Entry 5S58 (X-ray diffraction, 2.30 A resolution); this record covers chains C and E of the 6 polymer chains in the assembly.

Chain C:
Protein: Tubulin alpha-1B chain
Source organism: Bos taurus
Reference sequence: P81947 (TBA1B_BOVIN); residue numbers follow UniProt; this construct covers 1-451
Amino-acid sequence (451 residues; numbered 1 to 451; the number before each row is that of its first residue):
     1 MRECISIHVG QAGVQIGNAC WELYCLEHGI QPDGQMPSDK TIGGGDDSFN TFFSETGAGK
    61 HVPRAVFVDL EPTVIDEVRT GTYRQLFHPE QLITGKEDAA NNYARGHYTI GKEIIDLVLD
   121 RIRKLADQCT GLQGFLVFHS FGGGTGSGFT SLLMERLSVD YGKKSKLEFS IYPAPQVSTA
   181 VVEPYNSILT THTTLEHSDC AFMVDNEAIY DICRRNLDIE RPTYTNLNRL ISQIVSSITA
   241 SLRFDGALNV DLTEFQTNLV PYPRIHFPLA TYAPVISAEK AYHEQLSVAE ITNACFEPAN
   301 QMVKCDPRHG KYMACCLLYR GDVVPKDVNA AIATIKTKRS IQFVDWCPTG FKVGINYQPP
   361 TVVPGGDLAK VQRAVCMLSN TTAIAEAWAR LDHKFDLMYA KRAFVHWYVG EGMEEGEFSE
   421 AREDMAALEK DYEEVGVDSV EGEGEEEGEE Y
Not modelled in the structure: 441-451
Metal / ion sites: Ca2+ site 1: Asp-39, Thr-41, Gly-44, Glu-55; Ca2+ site 2: Glu-284 (shared with 1 residue of chain B)
Ligand contacts: GTP: Gly-10, Gln-11, Ala-12, Gln-15, Ile-16, Asp-69, Glu-71, Asp-98, Ala-99, Ala-100, Asn-101, Ser-140, Gly-142, Gly-143, Gly-144, Thr-145, Gly-146, Ile-171, Pro-173, Val-177, Ser-178, Thr-179, Glu-183, Asn-206, Tyr-224, Leu-227, Asn-228, Ile-231

Chain E:
Protein: Stathmin-4
Source organism: Rattus norvegicus
Reference sequence: P63043 (STMN4_RAT); residues 5-145 here correspond to UniProt positions 49-189 (UniProt number = residue number + 44)
Amino-acid sequence (143 residues; numbered 3 to 145; the number before each row is that of its first residue):
     3 MADMEVIELN KCTSGQSFEV ILKPPSFDGV PEFNASLPRR RDPSLEEIQK KLEAAEERRK
    63 YQEAELLKHL AEKREHEREV IQKAIEENNN FIKMAKEKLA QKMESNKENR EAHLAAMLER
   123 LQEKDKHAEE VRKNKELKEE ASR
Not modelled in the structure: 3-5, 29-43, 144-145
Sequence notes: initiating methionine (3); expression tag (4)
Curated features (UniProtKB/Swiss-Prot):
  - modified residue: Ser-46 (Phosphoserine)
Ligand contacts: NUY ([4-(propan-2-yl)piperazin-1-yl](thiophen-2-yl)methanone): His-115, Leu-116, Met-119

Interface between chain C and chain E:
Contacting residue pairs (32; chain C residue first):
  His-107(C) / Lys-104(E)
  His-107(C) / Met-105(E)
  Tyr-108(C) / Lys-104(E)
  Tyr-108(C) / Met-105(E)  hydrophobic
  Tyr-108(C) / Asn-108(E)
  Thr-109(C) / Arg-112(E)
  Lys-112(C) / Met-105(E)
  Glu-155(C) / Leu-101(E)
  Glu-155(C) / Lys-104(E)  salt bridge
  Arg-156(C) / Leu-101(E)
  Ser-158(C) / Phe-93(E)
  Ser-158(C) / Ile-94(E)
  Val-159(C) / Ile-94(E)
  Val-159(C) / Lys-98(E)
  Gly-162(C) / Ile-94(E)
  Lys-163(C) / Asn-90(E)  hydrogen bond (backbone-side chain)
  Lys-163(C) / Phe-93(E)
  Thr-193(C) / Lys-104(E)
  Glu-196(C) / Phe-93(E)
  His-197(C) / Phe-93(E)
  His-197(C) / Ala-97(E)
  Val-409(C) / His-115(E)  hydrogen bond (backbone-side chain)
  Gly-410(C) / Arg-112(E)
  Gly-410(C) / His-115(E)
  Glu-411(C) / Asn-108(E)  hydrogen bond (backbone-side chain)
  Glu-411(C) / Arg-112(E)  salt bridge
  Gly-412(C) / Asn-108(E)  hydrogen bond (backbone-side chain)
  Gly-412(C) / Asn-111(E)  hydrogen bond (backbone-side chain)
  Gly-412(C) / Arg-112(E)
  Met-413(C) / Asn-108(E)
  Glu-414(C) / Ser-107(E)  hydrogen bond
  Glu-414(C) / Asn-111(E)  hydrogen bond
Other interface residues (no listed pair), chain C (21 interface residues in all): Leu-152, Glu-417
Other interface residues (no listed pair), chain E (14 interface residues in all): Lys-100

Overview:
21 residues of chain C and 14 residues of chain E are in contact; the contacts include 7 hydrogen bonds and 2
salt bridges. Polar contacts include Glu-155(C)/Lys-104(E), Glu-411(C)/Arg-112(E) and Lys-163(C)/Asn-90(E).
Ligands of chain C: GTP. Ligands of chain E: compound NUY.
Here chain C is Tubulin alpha-1B chain (Bos taurus) and chain E is Stathmin-4 (Rattus norvegicus). Entry 5S58
(Tubulin-Z2856434826-complex) was determined by X-ray diffraction (same publication as 5S4L, 5S4M, 5S4N, 5S4O,
5S4P, 5S4Q and 52 further entries).
